1HB8 - chain A; structure by X-ray diffraction, 2.00 A resolution.

[Chain A]
Protein: Acyl-CoA binding protein
Reference sequence: P07107 (ACBP_BOVIN); residue numbers follow UniProt; this construct covers 1-86
Sequence (86 residues; row label = number of the first residue in the row):
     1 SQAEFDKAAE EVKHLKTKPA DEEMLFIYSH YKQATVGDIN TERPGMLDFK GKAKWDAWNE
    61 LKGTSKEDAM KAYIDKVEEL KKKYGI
Reported in the primary citation:
  - conformationally variable residues (loop rearrangement, side-chain flip): Gly45 to Asp48
  - binding site for sulfate ion: Lys50, Lys54
  - specificity-determining residues: Asp21, Lys50, Ala53 (proposed by the authors, not directly observed)

[In short]
The paper reports a binding site for sulfate ion at Lys50 and Lys54; specificity determinants Asp21, Lys50 and
Ala53.
Chain A is Acyl-CoA binding protein; the structure, Structure of bovine Acyl-CoA binding protein in tetragonal
crystal form, was determined by X-ray diffraction, deposited together with 1HB6 and 1HBK.
